7B6R - chains H and I of the 10 polymer chains in the assembly; structure by electron microscopy, 5.80 A resolution (low resolution: residue-level contacts below are approximate; hydrogen-bond / salt-bridge calls are withheld).

== Chain H ==
Name: Trafficking protein particle complex subunit 5
Source organism: Drosophila melanogaster
Reference sequence: Q7K2Q8 (Q7K2Q8_DROME); numbering as in UniProt (aligned over 1-194)
Amino-acid sequence (194 residues; each row starts with the number of its first residue):
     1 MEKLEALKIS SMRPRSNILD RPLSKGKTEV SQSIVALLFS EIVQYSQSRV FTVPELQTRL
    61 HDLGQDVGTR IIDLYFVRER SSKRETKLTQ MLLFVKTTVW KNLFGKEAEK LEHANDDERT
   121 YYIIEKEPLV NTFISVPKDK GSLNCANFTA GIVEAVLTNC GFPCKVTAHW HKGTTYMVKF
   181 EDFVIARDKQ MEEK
Disordered / not traced: 1-30

== Chain I ==
Name: Trafficking protein particle complex subunit
Source organism: Drosophila melanogaster
Reference sequence: Q9VSY8 (Q9VSY8_DROME); residue numbers follow UniProt; this construct covers 1-178
Amino-acid sequence (178 residues; each row starts with the number of its first residue):
     1 MSRQASRLDA KKVNSEFLTL TYGALVTQML RDFENAEDVN KQLERIGYNM GMRLIEDFLA
    61 RTSAPRCLEM RETADRIQQA FRIYLNIQPT ISNWSPASDE FSLVFDSNPL TEFVELPPDL
   121 TNLRYSAILS GCIRGALEMV QLEVQCWFVQ DQLKGDNVTE LRVKFVRRLE EVIPAGED
Disordered / not traced: 1-9

== Chain H / chain I interface ==
Contacting residue pairs (30; chain H residue first):
  S31(H) with K11(I); K12(I); V13(I); Y84(I)
  Q32(H) with K11(I); K12(I)
  V35(H) with F17(I); L18(I)
  L37(H) with R53(I); L54(I)
  L38(H) with Y22(I); M50(I)
  E41(H) with M50(I); R53(I)
  I42(H) with L25(I)
  Y45(H) with F33(I); Q42(I)
  R49(H) with Q28(I); D32(I)
  R59(H) with Q28(I)
  L63(H) with A24(I); Q28(I)
  D66(H) with R31(I)
  V67(H) with L20(I)
  R70(H) with L20(I)
  I71(H) with L20(I)
  Y75(H) with N14(I)
  R78(H) with E16(I)
  N102(H) with N14(I)
  L103(H) with F17(I)
Other interface residues (no listed pair), chain H (22 interface residues in all): S33, I34, F148
Other interface residues (no listed pair), chain I (25 interface residues in all): T21, M29, D57, I83, I128

== Overview ==
Chain H and chain I form an interface of 22 and 25 residues respectively.
Here chain H is Trafficking protein particle complex subunit 5 and chain I is Trafficking protein particle
complex subunit, both from Drosophila melanogaster. Entry 7B6R (Drosophila melanogaster TRAPPIII partial
complex: core plus C8 and C11 attached region) was determined by electron microscopy, deposited together with
7B6D, 7B6E, 7B6H and 7B70.
